Entry 1KG9 (X-ray diffraction, 1.81 A resolution); this record covers chain A.

[Chain A]
Molecule: bacteriorhodopsin
From: Halobacterium salinarum
UniProtKB: P02945 (BACR_HALN1); residues 1-231 here correspond to UniProt positions 13-243 (UniProt number = residue number + 12)
Amino-acid sequence (231 residues; numbered 1 to 231; the number before each row is that of its first residue):
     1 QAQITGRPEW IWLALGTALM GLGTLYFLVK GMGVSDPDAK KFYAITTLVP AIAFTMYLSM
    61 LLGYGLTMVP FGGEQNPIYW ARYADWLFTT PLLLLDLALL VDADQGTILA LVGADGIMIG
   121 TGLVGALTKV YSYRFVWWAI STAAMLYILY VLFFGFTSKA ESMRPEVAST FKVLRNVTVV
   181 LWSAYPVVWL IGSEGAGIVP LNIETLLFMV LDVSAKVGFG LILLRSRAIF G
Disordered / not traced: 1-4, 157-162
Covalent attachments: retinal (RET) linked to Lys-216
Ligand contacts:
  - lipid fragment (LI1; 1-[2,6,10.14-tetramethyl-hexadecan-16-yl]-2-[2,10,14-trimethylhexadecan-16-yl]glycerol), molecule 1: Ala-14, Thr-17, Ala-18, Gly-21, Leu-22, Leu-61
  - lipid fragment (LI1), molecule 2: Gly-21, Thr-24, Leu-25, Leu-28, Lys-40, Tyr-43, Ala-44, Thr-47, Leu-48, Ala-51, Phe-54, Ala-110, Ala-114, Ile-117, Ile-140, Ala-144, Tyr-147
  - lipid fragment (LI1), molecule 3: Ile-52, Thr-55, Met-56, Phe-88, Gly-113, Gly-116, Ile-117, Gly-120, Thr-121
  - lipid fragment (LI1), molecule 4: Leu-87, Phe-88, Pro-91, Leu-92, Leu-95, Ile-108, Val-112
  - lipid fragment (LI1), molecule 5: Phe-135, Trp-138, Leu-190
  - retinal (RET): Tyr-83, Trp-86, Thr-89, Thr-90, Leu-93, Met-118, Gly-122, Trp-138, Ser-141, Thr-142, Met-145, Trp-182, Tyr-185, Pro-186, Trp-189, Asp-212, Ala-215

[In short]
Chain A binds 5 copies of lipid fragment. Covalently linked retinal: at Lys-216.
Chain A is bacteriorhodopsin (Halobacterium salinarum); the structure, Structure of a "mock-trapped" early-M
intermediate of bacteriorhosopsin, was determined by X-ray diffraction (same publication as 1KG8 and 1KGB).
